PDB entry 8PTJ | electron microscopy, 2.86 A resolution | chains A and C of the 5 polymer chains in the assembly

# Chain A
Name: Polymerase acidic protein (PA-like)
Organism: Tilapia lake virus
Reference sequence: A0A142I7Z3 (A0A142I7Z3_9VIRU); residue numbers follow UniProt; this construct covers 1-419
Chain sequence (419 residues; each row starts with the number of its first residue):
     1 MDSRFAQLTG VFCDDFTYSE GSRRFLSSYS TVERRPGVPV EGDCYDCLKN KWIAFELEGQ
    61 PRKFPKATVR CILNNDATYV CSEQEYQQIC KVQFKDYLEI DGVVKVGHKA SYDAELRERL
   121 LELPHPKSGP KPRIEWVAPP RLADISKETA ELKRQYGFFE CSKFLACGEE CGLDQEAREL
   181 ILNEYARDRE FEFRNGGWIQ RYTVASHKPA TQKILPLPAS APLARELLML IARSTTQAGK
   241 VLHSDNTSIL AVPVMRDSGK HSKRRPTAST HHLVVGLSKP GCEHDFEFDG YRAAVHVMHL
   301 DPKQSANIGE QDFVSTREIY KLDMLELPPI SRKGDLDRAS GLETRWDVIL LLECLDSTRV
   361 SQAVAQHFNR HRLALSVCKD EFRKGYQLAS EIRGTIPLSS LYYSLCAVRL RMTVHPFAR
Not modelled in the structure: 418-419
Ion coordination: Zn2+: Cys161, Cys282, His284, His296

# Chain C
Name: RNA-dependent RNA polymerase
Organism: Tilapia lake virus
Reference sequence: A0A7G3S745 (A0A7G3S745_9VIRU); residues 1-457 here = UniProt positions 1-457
Chain sequence (478 residues; numbered 1 to 478; the number before each row is that of its first residue):
     1 MSQFGKSFKG RTEVTITEYR SHTVKDVHRS LLTADKSLRK SFCFRNALNQ FLDKDLPLLP
    61 IRPKLESRVA VKKSKLRSQL SFRPGLTQEE AIDLYNKGYD GDSVSGALQD RVVNEPVAYS
   121 SADNDKFHRG LAALGYTLAD RAFDTCESGF VRAIPTTPCG FICCGPGSFK DSLGFVIKIG
   181 EFWHMYDGFQ HFVAVEDAKF LASKSPSFWL AKRLAKRLNL VPKEDPSVAA AECPCKKVWE
   241 ASFARAPTAL DPFGGRAFCD QGWVYHRDVG YATANHISQE TLFQQALSVR NLGPQGSANV
   301 SGSIHTALDR LRAAYSRGTP ASRSILQGLA NLITPVGENF ECDLDKRKLN IKALRSPERY
   361 ITIEGLVVNL DDVVRGFYLD KAKVTVLSRS KWMGYEDLPQ KPPNGTFYCR KRKAMLLISC
   421 SPGTYAKKRK VAVQEDRFKD MRVENFREVA ENMDLNQGSG SENLYFQGHH HHHHHHHH
Not modelled in the structure: 1, 25-28, 140-380, 421-478
Differences from the reference sequence: conflict Lys391 (Arg in A0A7G3S745); expression tag (458-478)

# Chain A / chain C interface
Contacting residue pairs (29; chain A residue first):
  Asp15(A) - Asn404(C)
  Phe16(A) - Asn404(C)
  Phe16(A) - Leu417(C)  hydrophobic
  Thr17(A) - Gly405(C)
  Tyr18(A) - Glu396(C)
  Ser19(A) - Glu396(C)
  Arg24(A) - Tyr395(C)  hydrogen bond
  Arg24(A) - Thr406(C)
  Leu48(A) - Tyr395(C)  hydrophobic
  Lys49(A) - Tyr395(C)
  Lys66(A) - Glu13(C)  salt bridge
  Glu85(A) - Trp392(C)
  Glu85(A) - Tyr395(C)  hydrogen bond
  Glu85(A) - Thr406(C)
  Gln88(A) - Gln88(C)  hydrogen bond
  Gln88(A) - Thr385(C)
  Gln88(A) - Leu387(C)
  Val92(A) - Lys383(C)
  Val92(A) - Thr385(C)
  Val92(A) - Ser419(C)
  Arg233(A) - Lys36(C)  hydrogen bond (backbone-side chain)
  Thr235(A) - Lys36(C)
  Thr236(A) - Leu32(C)
  Thr236(A) - Lys36(C)
  Gln237(A) - Lys36(C)  hydrogen bond
  Ala268(A) - Leu31(C)  hydrophobic
  Lys303(A) - Leu31(C)
  Ala306(A) - Thr33(C)
  Glu310(A) - Thr33(C)
Interface residues without a listed pair, chain A (25 interface residues in all): Glu20, Ile89, Lys91, Gln93, Ala232
Interface residues without a listed pair, chain C (21 interface residues in all): Ala34, Arg39, Gly394, Ile418

# Overview
25 residues of chain A face 21 of chain C across their interface; the contacts include 5 hydrogen bonds and 1
salt bridge. Polar pairs include Lys66(A)-Glu13(C), Arg24(A)-Tyr395(C) and Glu85(A)-Tyr395(C). Cys161(A),
Cys282(A), His284(A) and His296(A) coordinate Zn2+.
Chain A is Polymerase acidic protein (PA-like) and chain C is RNA-dependent RNA polymerase, both from Tilapia
lake virus; the structure, Tilapia Lake Virus polymerase in vRNA pre-initiation state mode B (close core |
partial replicase conformation), was determined by electron microscopy together with 8PSN, 8PSO, 8PSQ, 8PSS,
8PSU, 8PSX and 6 further entries from the same study.
